PDB entry 8YB7 | electron microscopy, 4.60 A resolution (low resolution: residue-level contacts below are approximate; hydrogen-bond / salt-bridge calls are withheld) | chains A and F of the 8 polymer chains in the assembly

# Chain A (and F)
Name: Papain-like protease nsp3
Source organism: Severe acute respiratory syndrome coronavirus 2
Notes: EC 3.4.19.12; chain F of this document is another copy of the same molecule, construct and numbering; everything in this record applies to it too
Reference sequence: P0DTD1 (R1AB_SARS2); residues 1-1945 here correspond to UniProt positions 819-2763 (UniProt number = residue number + 818)
Sequence (1945 residues; each row starts with the number of its first residue):
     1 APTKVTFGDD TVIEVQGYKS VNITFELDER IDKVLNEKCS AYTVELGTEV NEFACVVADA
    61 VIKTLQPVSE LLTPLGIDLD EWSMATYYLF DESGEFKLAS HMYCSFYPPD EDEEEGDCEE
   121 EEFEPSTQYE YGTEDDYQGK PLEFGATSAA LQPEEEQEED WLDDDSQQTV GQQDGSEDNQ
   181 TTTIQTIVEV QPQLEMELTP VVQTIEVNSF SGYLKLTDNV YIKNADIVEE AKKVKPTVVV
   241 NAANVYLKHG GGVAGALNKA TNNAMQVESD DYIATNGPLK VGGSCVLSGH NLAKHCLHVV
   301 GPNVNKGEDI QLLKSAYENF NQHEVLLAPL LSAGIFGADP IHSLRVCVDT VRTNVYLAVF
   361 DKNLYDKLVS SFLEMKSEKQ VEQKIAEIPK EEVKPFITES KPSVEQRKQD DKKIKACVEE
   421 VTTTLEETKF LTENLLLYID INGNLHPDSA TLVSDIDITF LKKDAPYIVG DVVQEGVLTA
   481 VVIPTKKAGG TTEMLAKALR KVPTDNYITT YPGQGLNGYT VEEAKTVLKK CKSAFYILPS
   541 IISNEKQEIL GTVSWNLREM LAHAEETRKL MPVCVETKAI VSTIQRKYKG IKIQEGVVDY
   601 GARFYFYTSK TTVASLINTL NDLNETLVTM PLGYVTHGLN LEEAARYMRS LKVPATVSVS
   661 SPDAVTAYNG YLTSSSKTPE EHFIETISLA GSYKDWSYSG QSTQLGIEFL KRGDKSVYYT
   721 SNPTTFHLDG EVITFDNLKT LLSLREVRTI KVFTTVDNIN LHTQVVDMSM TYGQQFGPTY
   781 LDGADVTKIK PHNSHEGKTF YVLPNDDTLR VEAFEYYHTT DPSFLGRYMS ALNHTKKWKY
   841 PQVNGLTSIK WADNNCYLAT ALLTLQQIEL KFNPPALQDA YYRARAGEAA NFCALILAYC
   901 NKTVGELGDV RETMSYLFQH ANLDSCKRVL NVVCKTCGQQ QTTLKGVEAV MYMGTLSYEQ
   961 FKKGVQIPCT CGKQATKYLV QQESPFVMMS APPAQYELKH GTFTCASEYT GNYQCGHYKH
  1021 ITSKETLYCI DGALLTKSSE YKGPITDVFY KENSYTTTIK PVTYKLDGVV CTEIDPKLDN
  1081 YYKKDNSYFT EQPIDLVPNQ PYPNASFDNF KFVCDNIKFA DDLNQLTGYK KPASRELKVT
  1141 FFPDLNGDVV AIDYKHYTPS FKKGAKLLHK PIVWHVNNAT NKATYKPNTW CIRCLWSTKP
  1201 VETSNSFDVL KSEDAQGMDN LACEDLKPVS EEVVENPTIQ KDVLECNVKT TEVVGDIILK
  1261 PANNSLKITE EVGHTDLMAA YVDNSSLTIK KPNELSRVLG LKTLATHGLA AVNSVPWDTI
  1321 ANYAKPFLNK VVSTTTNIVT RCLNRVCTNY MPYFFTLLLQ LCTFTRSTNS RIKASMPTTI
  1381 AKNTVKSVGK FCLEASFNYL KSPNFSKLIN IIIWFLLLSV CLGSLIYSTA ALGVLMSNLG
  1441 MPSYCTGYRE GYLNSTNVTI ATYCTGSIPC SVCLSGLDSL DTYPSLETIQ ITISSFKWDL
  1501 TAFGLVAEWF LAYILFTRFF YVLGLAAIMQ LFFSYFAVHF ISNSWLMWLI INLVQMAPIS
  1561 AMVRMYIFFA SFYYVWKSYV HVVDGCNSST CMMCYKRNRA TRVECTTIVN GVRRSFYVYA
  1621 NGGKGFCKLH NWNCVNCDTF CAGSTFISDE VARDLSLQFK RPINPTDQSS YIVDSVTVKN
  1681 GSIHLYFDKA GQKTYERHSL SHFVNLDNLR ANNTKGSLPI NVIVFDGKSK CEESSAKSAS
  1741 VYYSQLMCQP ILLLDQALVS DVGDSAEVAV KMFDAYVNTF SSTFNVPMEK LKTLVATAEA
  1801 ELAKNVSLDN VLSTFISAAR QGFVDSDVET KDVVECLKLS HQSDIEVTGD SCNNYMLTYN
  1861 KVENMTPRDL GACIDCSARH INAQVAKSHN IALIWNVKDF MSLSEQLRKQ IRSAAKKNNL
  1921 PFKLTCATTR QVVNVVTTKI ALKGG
Unresolved in the structure: 1-1410, 1764-1945 (chain F: 1-1402, 1764-1945)
Disulfides: Cys1445-Cys1473, Cys1464-Cys1470
UniProt features mapped onto this chain:
  - zinc finger: Cys934 to Cys971 (C4-type)
  - region: His1581 to Cys1594 (ZF1), Cys1627 to Cys1637 (ZF2)
  - active site (For PL-PRO activity): Cys856, His1017, Asp1031
  - binding site (Zn(2+)): Cys934, Cys937, Cys969, Cys971, His1581, Cys1586, Cys1591, Cys1594, Cys1627, His1630, Cys1634, Cys1637
  - site: Gly1945 (Cleavage)
Reported in the primary citation:
  - mutagenesis - V1458A/L1480A: unchanged binding to Papain-like protease nsp3 (chain A)
  - mutagenesis - V1458E/L1480E: decreased binding to Papain-like protease nsp3 (chain A)
  - mutagenesis - D1478A/Y1483A/L1486A/Q1490A, D1478E/Y1483E/L1486E/Q1490E: abolished binding to Papain-like protease nsp3 (chain A)
  - mutagenesis - R1613A/R1614A, R1613E/R1614E: abolished growth in response to viral replication capacity
  - mutagenesis - R1614Q: unchanged growth
  - mutagenesis - R1614K: abolished growth

# How chain A and chain F interact
Pairs across the interface (12):
  Tyr1513(A) - Tyr1579(F)
  Ile1528(A) - Phe1572(F)
  Phe1532(A) - Met1565(F)
  His1539(A) - Ala1561(F)
  Leu1629(A) - Cys1586(F)
  Asp1638(A) - Gln1658(F)
  Asp1638(A) - Lys1660(F)
  Thr1639(A) - Gln1658(F)
  Phe1640(A) - Leu1657(F)
  Phe1640(A) - Lys1660(F)
  Tyr1695(A) - Pro1662(F)
  Arg1697(A) - Asp1649(F)
Interface residues without a listed pair, chain A (15 interface residues in all): Leu1531, Phe1536, Phe1540, Cys1637, Gln1749
Interface residues without a listed pair, chain F (16 interface residues in all): Met1556, Arg1564, Phe1568, Phe1569, Lys1596, Ile1663

# Summary
15 residues of chain A face 16 of chain F across their interface. The paper reports that
D1478A/Y1483A/L1486A/Q1490A and D1478E/Y1483E/L1486E/Q1490E of chain A abolish binding to Papain-like protease
nsp3 (chain A); R1613A/R1614A and R1613E/R1614E of chain A abolish growth in response to viral replication
capacity; 8 substitutions were tested in all.
Chain A and chain F are both Papain-like protease nsp3 (Severe acute respiratory syndrome coronavirus 2); the
structure, SARS-CoV-2 DMV nsp3-4 pore complex (consensus-pore, C3 symmetry), was determined by electron
microscopy, deposited together with 8YAX and 8YB5.
